5TJF - chains A and B; structure by X-ray diffraction, 2.30 A resolution.

[Chain A]
Protein: Allophycocyanin alpha subunit
Source organism: Gracilaria chilensis
UniProtKB: A0A141SEH2 (A0A141SEH2_GRACH); residue numbers follow UniProt; this construct covers 2-161
Amino-acid sequence (160 residues; each row starts with the number of its first residue):
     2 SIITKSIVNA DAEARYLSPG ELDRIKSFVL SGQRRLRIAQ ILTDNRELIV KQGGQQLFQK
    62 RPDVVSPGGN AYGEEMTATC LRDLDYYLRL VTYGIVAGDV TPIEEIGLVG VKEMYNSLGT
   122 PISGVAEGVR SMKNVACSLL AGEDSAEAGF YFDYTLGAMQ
Glycans and other covalent adducts: phycocyanobilin (CYC) linked to Cys-81
Bound ions: Na+ site 1 near Ser-19 (its only coordinating residue here); Na+ site 2 near Gln-53 (its only coordinating residue here); Na+ site 3 near Thr-78 (its only coordinating residue here); Na+ site 4 near Ser-124 (its only coordinating residue here)
Small-molecule neighbours: phycocyanobilin (CYC): Leu-58, Val-65, Asn-71, Ala-72, Met-77, Thr-80, Arg-83, Asp-84, Leu-85, Tyr-87, Tyr-88, Leu-91, Ile-107, Gly-108, Met-115, Tyr-116, Leu-119, Thr-121, Pro-122, Gly-125, Val-126
From the paper describing this entry:
  - binding site for phycocyanobilin: Asn-71, Cys-81, Arg-83, Asp-84

[Chain B]
Protein: Allophycocyanin beta subunit
Source organism: Gracilaria chilensis
UniProtKB: A0A141SEH3 (A0A141SEH3_GRACH); residue numbers follow UniProt; this construct covers 1-161
Amino-acid sequence (161 residues; row label = number of the first residue in the row):
     1 MQDAITSVIN AADVQGRYLD DNSLDKLRGY FQTGELRVRA SATIAANAAT IIKDSVAKAL
    61 LYSDITRPGG NMYTTRRYAA CIRDLDYYLR YATYGMLAGD PSILDERVLN GLKETYNSLG
   121 VPIGATIQAV QAMKEVTSSL VGPDAGKEMG VYFDYICSGL S
Modified / non-standard residues: Asn-71 (N-methyl asparagine; MEN)
Bound ions: Na+ site 1 near Asp-20 (its only coordinating residue here); Na+ site 2 near Gln-32 (its only coordinating residue here); Na+ site 3 near Tyr-87 (its only coordinating residue here); Na+ site 4 near Glu-148 (its only coordinating residue here)
Small-molecule neighbours:
  - phycocyanobilin (CYC), molecule 1: Leu-60, Ile-65, Asn-71, Met-72, Arg-76, Arg-77, Ala-80, Cys-81, Arg-83, Asp-84, Leu-85, Tyr-87, Tyr-88, Tyr-91, Arg-107, Val-108, Leu-112, Tyr-116, Leu-119, Val-121, Ala-125, Thr-126, Ala-129
  - phycocyanobilin (CYC), molecule 2: Leu-61, Tyr-62, Thr-66, Tyr-73, Thr-74, Thr-75, Tyr-78
From the paper describing this entry:
  - binding site for phycocyanobilin: Asn-71, Cys-81, Asp-84
  - post-translational modification sites: Asn-71

[Chain A / chain B interface]
Residue-residue contacts (51; chain A residue first):
  Ser-2(A) / Thr-6(B)
  Ile-4(A) / Asp-3(B)
  Ile-4(A) / Tyr-30(B)
  Thr-5(A) / Met-1(B)
  Ile-8(A) / Met-1(B)  hydrophobic
  Ile-8(A) / Ala-98(B)  hydrophobic
  Ile-8(A) / Ile-103(B)  hydrophobic
  Ala-11(A) / Tyr-94(B)
  Asp-12(A) / Arg-90(B)  salt bridge
  Asp-12(A) / Tyr-91(B)  hydrogen bond
  Asp-12(A) / Tyr-94(B)  hydrogen bond (backbone-side chain)
  Ala-15(A) / Arg-90(B)
  Arg-16(A) / Arg-90(B)
  Arg-16(A) / Tyr-94(B)  hydrogen bond (backbone-side chain)
  Tyr-17(A) / Ala-45(B)  hydrophobic
  Tyr-17(A) / Ala-48(B)
  Tyr-17(A) / Arg-90(B)
  Tyr-17(A) / Thr-93(B)
  Leu-18(A) / Tyr-94(B)  hydrophobic
  Leu-23(A) / Val-38(B)
  Leu-23(A) / Ala-42(B)  hydrophobic
  Ile-26(A) / Val-38(B)  hydrophobic
  Ile-26(A) / Leu-97(B)  hydrophobic
  Phe-29(A) / Ile-5(B)  hydrophobic
  Phe-29(A) / Phe-31(B)  hydrophobic
  Val-30(A) / Phe-31(B)
  Val-30(A) / Gly-34(B)
  Leu-31(A) / Glu-35(B)
  Gly-33(A) / Phe-31(B)
  Leu-37(A) / Leu-24(B)
  Leu-37(A) / Leu-27(B)  hydrophobic
  Leu-37(A) / Arg-28(B)
  Leu-37(A) / Phe-31(B)  hydrophobic
  Gln-41(A) / Leu-24(B)
  Thr-44(A) / Tyr-18(B)
  Arg-47(A) / Tyr-18(B)
  Asp-86(A) / Tyr-18(B)  hydrogen bond
  Leu-89(A) / Tyr-18(B)
  Arg-90(A) / Ala-12(B)
  Arg-90(A) / Asp-13(B)  salt bridge
  Arg-90(A) / Arg-17(B)
  Arg-90(A) / Tyr-18(B)  hydrogen bond (backbone-side chain)
  Tyr-94(A) / Ile-9(B)  hydrophobic
  Tyr-94(A) / Ala-12(B)  hydrogen bond (side chain-backbone)
  Tyr-94(A) / Asp-13(B)
  Tyr-94(A) / Arg-17(B)  hydrogen bond (side chain-backbone)
  Tyr-94(A) / Leu-19(B)  hydrophobic
  Val-97(A) / Leu-19(B)  hydrophobic
  Val-97(A) / Leu-27(B)  hydrophobic
  Ala-98(A) / Ile-9(B)  hydrophobic
  Ile-107(A) / Asp-13(B)
Other interface residues (no listed pair), chain A (32 interface residues in all): Val-9, Lys-27, Gln-34, Thr-93, Pro-103
Other interface residues (no listed pair), chain B (34 interface residues in all): Gly-16, Ser-41, Ile-44, Asp-86, Leu-89, Arg-107

[Summary]
32 residues of chain A and 34 residues of chain B are in contact, with 7 hydrogen bonds and 2 salt bridges.
Polar contacts include Asp-12(A)/Arg-90(B), Arg-90(A)/Asp-13(B) and Asp-12(A)/Tyr-91(B). Ligands of chain B:
phycocyanobilin. From the paper: a binding site for phycocyanobilin at Asn-71(A), Cys-81(A) and Asn-71(B)
among others; a modification site at Asn-71(B).
Here chain A is Allophycocyanin alpha subunit and chain B is Allophycocyanin beta subunit, both from
Gracilaria chilensis. Entry 5TJF (The crystal structure of Allophycocyanin from the red algae Gracilaria
chilensis) was determined by X-ray diffraction.
